Entry 7T3V (X-ray diffraction, 2.30 A resolution); this record covers chains A and F of the 6 polymer chains in the assembly.

[Chain A (and F)]
Molecule: M17 leucyl aminopeptidase
Organism: Plasmodium falciparum
Notes: EC 3.4.11.1; chain F of this document is another copy of the same molecule, construct and numbering; everything in this record applies to it too
Reference sequence: Q8IL11 (Q8IL11_PLAF7); residues 85-605 here = UniProt positions 85-605
Sequence (527 residues; each row starts with the number of its first residue):
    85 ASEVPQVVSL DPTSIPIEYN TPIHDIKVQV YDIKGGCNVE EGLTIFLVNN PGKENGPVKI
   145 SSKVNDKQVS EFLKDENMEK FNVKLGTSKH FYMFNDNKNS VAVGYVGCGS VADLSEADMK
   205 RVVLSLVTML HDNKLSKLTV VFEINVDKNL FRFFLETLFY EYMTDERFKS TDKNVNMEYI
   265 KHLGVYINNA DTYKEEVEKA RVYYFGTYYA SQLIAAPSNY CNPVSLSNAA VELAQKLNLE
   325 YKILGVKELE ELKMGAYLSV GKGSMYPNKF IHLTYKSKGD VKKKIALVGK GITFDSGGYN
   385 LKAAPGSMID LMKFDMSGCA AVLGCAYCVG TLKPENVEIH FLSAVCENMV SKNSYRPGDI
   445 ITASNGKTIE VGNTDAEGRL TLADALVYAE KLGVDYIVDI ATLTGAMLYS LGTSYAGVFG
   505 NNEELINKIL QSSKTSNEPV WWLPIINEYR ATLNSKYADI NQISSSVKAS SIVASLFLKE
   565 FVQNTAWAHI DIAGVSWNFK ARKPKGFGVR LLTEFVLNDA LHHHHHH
Disordered / not traced: 604-611 (chain F: 85, 138, 255-261, 603-611)
Differences from the reference sequence: conflict Gln-152 (Asn in Q8IL11), Gln-515 (Asn in Q8IL11), Gln-546 (Asn in Q8IL11); expression tag (606-611)
Curated features (UniProtKB/Swiss-Prot):
  - region: Asn-384 to Ser-401 (L13 loop)
  - active site: Lys-386, Arg-463
  - binding site (a peptide): Lys-374, Asp-379, Lys-386, Asp-399, Asp-459
  - binding site (Zn(2+)): Lys-374, Asp-379, Asp-394, Met-396, Asp-399, Asp-459, Glu-461
  - site: Lys-386 (Essential for hexamer stabilization)
  - mutagenesis: Asp-379 (D379A: 6.5-fold reduction in catalytic efficiency in the presence of Co(2+); 854-fold reduction in catalytic efficiency in the presence of Mn(2+); substrate affinity is slightly reduced ...), Lys-386 (K386A: 100-fold decrease in catalytic efficiency. 2-fold decrease in substrate affinity. Loss of hexamer formation with formation of dimers and trimers), Ala-387 (A387P: 16-fold decrease in catalytic efficiency. No effect on hexamer formation), Ala-388 to Gly-390 (8-fold decrease in catalytic efficiency. 3-fold decrease in substrate affinity. No effect on hexamer formation), Ala-388 to Pro-389 (13-fold decrease in catalytic efficiency. 1.5-fold decrease in substrate affinity. No effect on hexamer formation), Asp-394 (D394A: 7.5-fold increase in catalytic efficiency. No effect on hexamer formation. 1.7-fold increase in substrate affinity), Glu-461 (E461L: 6.5-fold reduction in catalytic efficiency in the presence of Co(2+); 854-fold reduction in catalytic efficiency in the presence of Mn(2+); substrate affinity is slightly reduced ...), Trp-525 (W525A: Loss of catalytic activity and impairs oligomerization; when associated with A-533), Tyr-533 (Y533A: Loss of catalytic activity and impairs oligomerization; when associated with A-525)
Bound ions: Zn2+ site 1: Lys-374, Asp-379, Asp-399, Glu-461; Zn2+ site 2: Asp-379, Asp-459, Glu-461
Ligand contacts: carbonate ion (CO3): Lys-374, Asp-459, Ala-460, Glu-461, Gly-462, Arg-463, Leu-487, Thr-488
What the authors report for this chain:
  - conformationally variable residues (loop rearrangement): Leu-385 to Ser-391
  - mutagenesis - D394A (10-fold): increased catalytic activity
  - catalytic residues: Lys-386 (citing earlier work)
  - mutagenesis - K386A, A387P: decreased catalytic activity
  - mutagenesis - K386A: unchanged stability

[Chain A / chain F interface]
Pairs across the interface (43; chain A residue first):
  Ala-201(A) / Glu-532(F)
  Lys-204(A) / Glu-532(F)  salt bridge
  Ala-490(A) / Tyr-493(F)
  Leu-492(A) / Lys-552(F)
  Leu-492(A) / Ala-553(F)  hydrogen bond (backbone-backbone)
  Tyr-493(A) / Ala-490(F)
  Tyr-493(A) / Lys-552(F)
  Tyr-493(A) / Ala-553(F)
  Ser-494(A) / Ser-494(F)
  Ser-494(A) / Ile-556(F)
  Leu-495(A) / Pro-528(F)
  Leu-495(A) / Ile-530(F)
  Leu-495(A) / Tyr-533(F)  hydrogen bond (backbone-side chain)
  Gly-496(A) / Tyr-533(F)
  Gly-496(A) / Ala-553(F)
  Thr-497(A) / Tyr-533(F)  hydrogen bond (backbone-side chain)
  Ser-498(A) / Glu-532(F)  hydrogen bond
  Ser-498(A) / Tyr-533(F)  hydrogen bond (backbone-side chain)
  Tyr-499(A) / Ile-530(F)  hydrophobic
  Trp-525(A) / Trp-526(F)  hydrogen bond (side chain-backbone)
  Trp-525(A) / Leu-527(F)
  Trp-525(A) / Pro-528(F)  hydrophobic
  Trp-526(A) / Trp-525(F)  hydrogen bond (backbone-side chain)
  Leu-527(A) / Trp-525(F)
  Leu-527(A) / Leu-527(F)  hydrophobic
  Pro-528(A) / Leu-495(F)
  Pro-528(A) / Trp-525(F)
  Ile-530(A) / Leu-495(F)
  Ile-530(A) / Tyr-499(F)  hydrophobic
  Glu-532(A) / Ala-201(F)
  Glu-532(A) / Ser-498(F)  hydrogen bond
  Tyr-533(A) / Leu-495(F)  hydrogen bond (side chain-backbone)
  Tyr-533(A) / Gly-496(F)
  Tyr-533(A) / Thr-497(F)  hydrogen bond (side chain-backbone)
  Tyr-533(A) / Ser-498(F)  hydrogen bond (side chain-backbone)
  Lys-552(A) / Leu-492(F)
  Lys-552(A) / Tyr-493(F)
  Ala-553(A) / Leu-492(F)  hydrogen bond (backbone-backbone)
  Ala-553(A) / Tyr-493(F)
  Ala-553(A) / Ser-494(F)
  Ala-553(A) / Gly-496(F)
  Ile-556(A) / Ser-494(F)
  Ile-556(A) / Leu-495(F)
Also at the interface, not in a pair above, chain A (22 interface residues in all): Ser-554
Also at the interface, not in a pair above, chain F (21 interface residues in all): Ser-555

[In short]
The interface between chain A and chain F involves 22 residues on one side and 21 on the other; the contacts
include 12 hydrogen bonds and 1 salt bridge. Among the polar pairs are Lys-204(A)/Glu-532(F),
Leu-495(A)/Tyr-533(F) and Thr-497(A)/Tyr-533(F). From the paper: the catalytic residue Lys-386(A); K386A and
A387P of chain A reduce catalytic activity.
Both chains are M17 leucyl aminopeptidase (Plasmodium falciparum). Entry 7T3V (Metal dependent activation of
Plasmodium falciparum M17 aminopeptidase, spacegroup P22121 after crystals soaked with Zn2+) was determined by
X-ray diffraction (same publication as 7SRV).
